PDB entry 1AND | X-ray diffraction, 2.30 A resolution | chain A

# Chain A
Name: Anionic trypsin
Source organism: Rattus rattus
Notes: EC 3.4.21.4
UniProtKB: P00763 (TRY2_RAT); the construct lacks a stretch of the UniProt sequence and is renumbered around it, so the offset changes along the chain: 16-34 = UniProt 24-42; 37-65 = UniProt 43-71; 69-125 = UniProt 74-130; 127-130 = UniProt 131-134; 6 more segments
Chain sequence (223 residues; each row starts with the number of its first residue; note: 11 numbers in that range are skipped by the numbering (no residue carries them; nothing is unmodelled there)):
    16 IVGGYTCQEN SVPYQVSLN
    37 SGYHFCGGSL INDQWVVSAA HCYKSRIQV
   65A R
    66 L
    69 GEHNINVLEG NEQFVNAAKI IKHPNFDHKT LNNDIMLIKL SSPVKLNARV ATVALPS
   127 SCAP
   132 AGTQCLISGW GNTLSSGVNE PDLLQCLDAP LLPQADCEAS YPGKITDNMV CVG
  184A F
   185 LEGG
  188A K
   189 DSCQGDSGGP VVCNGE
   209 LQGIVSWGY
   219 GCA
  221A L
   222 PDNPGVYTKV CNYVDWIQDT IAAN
Disulfide bonds: Cys-22/Cys-157, Cys-42/Cys-58, Cys-128/Cys-232, Cys-136/Cys-201, Cys-168/Cys-182, Cys-191/Cys-220
Construct notes: engineered mutation His-96 (Arg101 in P00763)
Bound ions: Cu ion: His-57, His-96
Ligand contacts: benzamidine (BEN): Asp-189, Ser-190, Cys-191, Gln-192, Ser-195, Val-213, Ser-214, Trp-215, Gly-216, Gly-219, Cys-220, Gly-226, Tyr-228

# Overview
Bound to chain A: benzamidine. His-57 and His-96 coordinate a Cu ion ion.
Chain A is Anionic trypsin (Rattus rattus); the structure, Anionic trypsin mutant with arg 96 replaced by his,
was determined by X-ray diffraction, deposited together with 1ANE.
